1LBW - chains A and B; structure by X-ray diffraction, 2.00 A resolution.

== Chain A ==
Molecule: fructose 1,6-bisphosphatase/inositol monophosphatase
Source organism: Archaeoglobus fulgidus
Notes: EC 3.1.3.11, 3.1.3.25
UniProt: O30298 (SUHB_ARCFU); residue numbers follow UniProt; this construct covers 1-252
Sequence (252 residues; row label = number of the first residue in the row):
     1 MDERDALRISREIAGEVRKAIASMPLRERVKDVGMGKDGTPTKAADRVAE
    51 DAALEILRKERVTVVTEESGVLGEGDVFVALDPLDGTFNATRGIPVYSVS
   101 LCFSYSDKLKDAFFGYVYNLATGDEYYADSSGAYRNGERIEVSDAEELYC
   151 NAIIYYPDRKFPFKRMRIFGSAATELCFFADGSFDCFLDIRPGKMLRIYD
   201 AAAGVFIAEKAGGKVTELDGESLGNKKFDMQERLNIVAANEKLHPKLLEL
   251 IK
Curated features (UniProtKB/Swiss-Prot):
  - binding site (Mg(2+)): Asp38, Thr40, Glu67, Asp82, Leu84, Asp85, Asp200
  - binding site (substrate): Asp85 to Thr87, Arg167, Ala172, Arg191

== Chain B ==
Molecule: fructose 1,6-bisphosphatase/inositol monophosphatase
Source organism: Archaeoglobus fulgidus
Notes: EC 3.1.3.11, 3.1.3.25
UniProt: O30298 (SUHB_ARCFU); residues 301-552 here correspond to UniProt positions 1-252 (UniProt number = residue number - 300)
Sequence (252 residues; each row starts with the number of its first residue):
   301 MDERDALRISREIAGEVRKAIASMPLRERVKDVGMGKDGTPTKAADRVAE
   351 DAALEILRKERVTVVTEESGVLGEGDVFVALDPLDGTFNATRGIPVYSVS
   401 LCFSYSDKLKDAFFGYVYNLATGDEYYADSSGAYRNGERIEVSDAEELYC
   451 NAIIYYPDRKFPFKRMRIFGSAATELCFFADGSFDCFLDIRPGKMLRIYD
   501 AAAGVFIAEKAGGKVTELDGESLGNKKFDMQERLNIVAANEKLHPKLLEL
   551 IK
Curated features (UniProtKB/Swiss-Prot):
  - binding site (Mg(2+)): Asp338, Thr340, Glu367, Asp382, Leu384, Asp385, Asp500
  - binding site (substrate): Asp385 to Thr387, Arg467, Ala472, Arg491

== Chain A / chain B interface ==
Contacting residue pairs (41; chain A residue first):
  Leu26(A) with Arg435(B)
  Arg27(A) with Glu438(B), salt bridge
  Phe88(A) with Asn451(B); Arg465(B); Ser483(B); Phe484(B), hydrophobic
  Asn89(A) with Phe469(B)
  Arg92(A) with Arg435(B), hydrogen bond (backbone-side chain); Ser483(B), hydrogen bond (side chain-backbone)
  Ile94(A) with Phe469(B), hydrophobic; Phe478(B), hydrophobic; Phe484(B), hydrophobic
  Pro95(A) with Pro395(B); Thr422(B)
  Thr122(A) with Pro395(B)
  Asn151(A) with Phe388(B); Arg392(B)
  Tyr156(A) with Met466(B), hydrogen bond (side chain-backbone); Arg467(B)
  Pro157(A) with Pro457(B)
  Asp158(A) with Asp458(B); Arg459(B), hydrogen bond (backbone-backbone)
  Arg159(A) with Asp458(B)
  Lys160(A) with Asp458(B), salt bridge
  Arg165(A) with Phe388(B); Tyr456(B)
  Met166(A) with Tyr456(B), hydrogen bond (backbone-side chain); Ile468(B)
  Arg167(A) with Tyr455(B); Tyr456(B), hydrogen bond; Ile468(B); Gly470(B)
  Ile168(A) with Met466(B); Arg467(B); Ile468(B), hydrogen bond (backbone-backbone)
  Phe169(A) with Phe469(B)
  Gly170(A) with Arg467(B)
  Ser183(A) with Phe388(B); Arg392(B), hydrogen bond (backbone-side chain)
  Phe184(A) with Phe388(B), hydrophobic; Ile394(B), hydrophobic
Also at the interface, not in a pair above, chain A (27 interface residues in all): Gly93, Val96, Tyr155, Phe178, Gly182
Also at the interface, not in a pair above, chain B (26 interface residues in all): Asn389, Val396, Asp424, Lys460

== In short ==
27 residues of chain A and 26 residues of chain B are in contact, with 8 hydrogen bonds and 2 salt bridges.
Polar contacts include Arg27(A)-Glu438(B), Lys160(A)-Asp458(B) and Arg92(A)-Arg435(B).
Both chains are fructose 1,6-bisphosphatase/inositol monophosphatase (Archaeoglobus fulgidus). Entry 1LBW
(Crystal Structure of apo-form (P32) of dual activity FBPase/IMPase (AF2372) from Archaeoglobus fulgidus) was
determined by X-ray diffraction together with 1LBX, 1LBY and 1LBZ from the same study.
